PDB entry 7Z15 | electron microscopy, 1.93 A resolution | chains D and I of the 12 polymer chains in the assembly

Chain D:
Protein: Alpha-D-ribose 1-methylphosphonate 5-phosphate C-P lyase
Organism: Escherichia coli
Notes: EC 4.7.1.1
Reference sequence: P16688 (PHNJ_ECOLI); numbering as in UniProt (aligned over 1-281)
Amino-acid sequence (281 residues; numbered 1 to 281; the number before each row is that of its first residue):
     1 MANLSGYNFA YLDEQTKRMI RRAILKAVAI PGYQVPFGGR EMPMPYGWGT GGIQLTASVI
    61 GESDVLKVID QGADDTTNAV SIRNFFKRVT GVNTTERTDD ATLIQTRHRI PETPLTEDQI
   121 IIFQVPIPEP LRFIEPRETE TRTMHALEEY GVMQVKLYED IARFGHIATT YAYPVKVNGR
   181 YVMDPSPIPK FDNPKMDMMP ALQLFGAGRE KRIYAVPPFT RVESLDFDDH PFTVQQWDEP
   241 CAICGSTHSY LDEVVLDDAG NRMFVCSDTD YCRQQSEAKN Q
Disordered / not traced: 1, 280-281
Construct notes: conflict Leu103 (Val in P16688)
Metal / ion sites: Zn2+: Cys241, Cys244, Cys266, Cys272
Residues lining bound ligands: I9X (alpha-D-ribose-1,2-cyclic-phosphate-5-phosphate): Pro45, Tyr46, Gly47, Trp48, Gly49, Thr50, Gly51, Arg107, His108, Gln124, Val125, Pro126, Pro187, Gly206, Ala207, Gly208, Arg209
Swiss-Prot annotation at these positions:
  - natural variant: Leu103 (V103L: In strain: B; this construct carries the variant)
From the paper describing this entry:
  - binding site for I9X: Gly47 to Thr50, Arg107, His108, Gln124
  - mutagenesis - E149A, Y158A: abolished growth
  - catalytic residues: Gly32 (citing earlier work)

Chain I:
Protein: Putative phosphonates utilization ATP-binding protein PhnK
Organism: Escherichia coli
Reference sequence: P16678 (PHNK_ECOLI); residues 1-252 here = UniProt positions 1-252
Amino-acid sequence (291 residues; each row starts with the number of its first residue):
     1 MNQPLLSVNN LTHLYAPGKG FSDVSFDLWP GEVLGIVGES GSGKTTLLKS ISARLTPQQG
    61 EIHYENRSLY AMSEADRRRL LRTEWGVVHQ HPLDGLRRQV SAGGNIGERL MATGARHYGD
   121 IRATAQKWLE EVEIPANRID DLPTTFSGGM QQRLQIARNL VTHPKLVFMD EPTGGLDVSV
   181 QARLLDLLRG LVVELNLAVV IVTHDLGVAR LLADRLLVMK QGQVVESGLT DRVLDDPHHP
   241 YTQLLVSSVL QNENLYFQGQ FGSWSHPQFE KGGGSGGGSG GGSWSHPQFE K
Disordered / not traced: 1-2, 256-291
Construct notes: expression tag (253-291)
Metal / ion sites: Mg2+: Thr45, Gln90 (together with ADP, phosphate ion)
Residues lining bound ligands:
  - ADP (adenosine-5'-diphosphate), molecule 1: Tyr15, Lys19, Gly20, Glu39, Ser40, Gly41, Ser42, Gly43, Lys44, Thr45, Thr46, Gln90
  - ADP, molecule 2: Arg138, Thr145, Phe146, Ser147, Met150
Swiss-Prot annotation at these positions:
  - binding site (ATP): Gly38 to Thr45
From the paper describing this entry:
  - mutagenesis - E171Q: abolished growth in response to phosphonate
  - catalytic residues: Glu171
  - catalytic residues: Tyr15, Gln90, Asp170, His204 (proposed by the authors, not directly observed)
  - mutagenesis - R78A/R82A: abolished growth

Interface between chain D and chain I:
Contacting residue pairs (31):
  Leu147(D) - Glu74(I)
  Leu147(D) - Ala75(I)
  Leu147(D) - Arg78(I)
  Leu147(D) - Arg82(I)
  Glu148(D) - Arg82(I)
  Glu149(D) - Arg78(I)  salt bridge
  Glu149(D) - Arg82(I)  salt bridge
  Val152(D) - Arg97(I)
  Gln154(D) - Met111(I)
  Val155(D) - Val100(I)  hydrophobic
  Val155(D) - Glu108(I)
  Val155(D) - Met111(I)
  Tyr158(D) - Gly103(I)
  Tyr158(D) - Gly104(I)
  Tyr158(D) - Tyr118(I)  hydrophobic
  Tyr158(D) - Ile121(I)  hydrophobic
  Tyr158(D) - Arg122(I)
  Glu159(D) - Val100(I)
  Glu159(D) - Ser101(I)  hydrogen bond
  Glu159(D) - Gly104(I)
  Ile161(D) - Tyr118(I)
  Ala162(D) - Tyr118(I)
  Asp226(D) - Arg116(I)  salt bridge
  Phe227(D) - Met111(I)  hydrophobic
  Phe227(D) - Arg116(I)
  Phe227(D) - Tyr118(I)
  Asp228(D) - Arg116(I)  salt bridge
  Asp229(D) - His117(I)  salt bridge
  Asp229(D) - Tyr118(I)  hydrogen bond (side chain-backbone)
  Asp229(D) - Gly119(I)  hydrogen bond (side chain-backbone)
  His230(D) - Tyr118(I)
Other interface residues (no listed pair), chain D (16 interface residues in all): Thr143
Other interface residues (no listed pair), chain I (20 interface residues in all): Arg79, Gln99, Asp140

In short:
Chain D and chain I form an interface of 16 and 20 residues respectively, with 3 hydrogen bonds and 5 salt
bridges. Polar pairs include Glu149(D)-Arg78(I), Glu149(D)-Arg82(I) and Asp226(D)-Arg116(I). The paper reports
catalytic residues Gly32(D) and Glu171(I) among others; E149A and Y158A of chain D abolish growth; 4
substitutions were tested in all.
Here chain D is Alpha-D-ribose 1-methylphosphonate 5-phosphate C-P lyase and chain I is Putative phosphonates
utilization ATP-binding protein PhnK, both from Escherichia coli. Entry 7Z15 (E. coli C-P lyase bound to a
PhnK/PhnL dual ABC dimer and ADP + Pi) was determined by electron microscopy (same publication as 7Z16, 7Z17,
7Z18 and 7Z19).
